PDB entry 8CPD | electron microscopy, 3.46 A resolution | chains A and B of the 4 polymer chains in the assembly

Chain A (and B):
Name: RAF proto-oncogene serine/threonine-protein kinase
Organism: Homo sapiens
Notes: EC 2.7.11.1; chain B of this document is another copy of the same molecule, construct and numbering; everything in this record applies to it too
UniProtKB: P04049 (RAF1_HUMAN); numbering as in UniProt (aligned over 1-648)
Amino-acid sequence (648 residues; numbered 1 to 648; the number before each row is that of its first residue):
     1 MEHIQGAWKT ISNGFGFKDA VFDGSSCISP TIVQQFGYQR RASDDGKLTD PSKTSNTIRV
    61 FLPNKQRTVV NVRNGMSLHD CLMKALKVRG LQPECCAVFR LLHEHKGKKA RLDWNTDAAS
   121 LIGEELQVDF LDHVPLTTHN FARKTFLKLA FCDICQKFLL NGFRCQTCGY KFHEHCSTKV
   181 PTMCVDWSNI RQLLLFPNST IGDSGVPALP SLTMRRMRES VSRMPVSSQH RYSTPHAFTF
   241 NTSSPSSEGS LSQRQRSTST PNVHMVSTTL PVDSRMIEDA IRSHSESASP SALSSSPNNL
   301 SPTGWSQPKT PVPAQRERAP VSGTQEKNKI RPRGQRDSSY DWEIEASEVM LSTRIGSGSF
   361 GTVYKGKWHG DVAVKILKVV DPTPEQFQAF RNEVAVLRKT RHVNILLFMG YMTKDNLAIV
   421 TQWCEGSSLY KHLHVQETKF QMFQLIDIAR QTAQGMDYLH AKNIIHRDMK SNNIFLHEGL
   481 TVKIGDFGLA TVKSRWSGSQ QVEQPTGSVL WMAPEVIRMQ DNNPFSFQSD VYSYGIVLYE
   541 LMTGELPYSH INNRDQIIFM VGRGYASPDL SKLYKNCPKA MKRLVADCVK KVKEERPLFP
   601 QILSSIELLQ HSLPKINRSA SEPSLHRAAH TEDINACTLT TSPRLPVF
Unresolved in the structure: 1-340, 357-361, 494-505, 627-648
Construct notes: engineered mutation D341 (Tyr in P04049)
Modified positions: S621 (phosphoserine; SEP)
Curated features (UniProtKB/Swiss-Prot):
  - zinc finger: T138 to C184 (Phorbol-ester/DAG-type)
  - region: R331 to V349 (Interaction with PEBP1/RKIP)
  - active site: D468 (Proton acceptor)
  - binding site (Zn(2+)): H139, C152, C155, C165, C168, H173, C176, C184
  - binding site (ATP): I355 to V363, K375
  - modified residue: S29 (Phosphoserine), S43 (Phosphoserine), S252 (Phosphoserine), S259 (Phosphoserine), T268 (Phosphothreonine), T269 (Phosphothreonine), S289 (Phosphoserine), S296 (Phosphoserine), S301 (Phosphoserine), S338 (Phosphoserine), S339 (Phosphoserine), Y340 (Phosphotyrosine), S471 (Phosphoserine), T491 (Phosphothreonine), S494 (Phosphoserine), S499 (Phosphoserine), R563 (Symmetric dimethylarginine), S621 (Phosphoserine), S642 (Phosphoserine)
  - natural variant: A237 (A237T: In CMD1NN), R256 (R256S: In NS5), S257 (S257L: In NS5 and LPRD2), S259 (S259A: In an ovarian serous carcinoma sample; S259F: In NS5), T260 (T260I: In hypertrophic cardiomyopathy; uncertain significance; T260R: In NS5), P261 (P261A: In NS5; P261L: In NS5; P261S: In NS5), V263 (V263A: In NS5), T310 (T310A: In CMD1NN), P332 (P332A: In CMD1NN), Q335 (Q335H: In a lung adenocarcinoma sample), D486 (D486G: In NS5; D486N: In NS5), T491 (T491I: In NS5; T491R: In NS5), 5 further natural variant entries in UniProt
  - mutagenesis: S338 to S339 (Reduced kinase activity; when associated with 340-D-D-341; Non-inhibited by PPP5C. Constitutively active and non-inhibited by PPP5C; when associated with 340-D-D-341), K375 (K375W: Catalytically inactive), T491 (T491D: Increased kinase activity but can still be inhibited by PPP5C; when associated with D-494), S494 (S494D: Increased kinase activity but can still be inhibited by PPP5C; when associated with D-491), R563 (R563K: Loss of methylation. Increased stability and catalytic activity in response to EGF treatment)

How chain A and chain B interact:
Residue-residue contacts (57):
  W342(A) - R398(B)
  W342(A) - K399(B)
  W342(A) - R401(B)
  W342(A) - Y458(B)
  W342(A) - K462(B)
  I344(A) - K462(B)
  K367(A) - L603(B)
  K367(A) - E607(B)  salt bridge
  W368(A) - Y458(B)  hydrophobic
  W368(A) - K462(B)
  H369(A) - H402(B)  hydrogen bond (backbone-side chain)
  H369(A) - Q454(B)
  H369(A) - Y458(B)
  H369(A) - A461(B)
  G370(A) - Q454(B)
  L397(A) - R401(B)  hydrogen bond (backbone-side chain)
  R398(A) - W342(B)
  R398(A) - R401(B)  hydrogen bond (backbone-side chain)
  K399(A) - W342(B)
  T400(A) - R401(B)  hydrogen bond (backbone-side chain)
  R401(A) - W342(B)
  R401(A) - L397(B)  hydrogen bond (side chain-backbone)
  R401(A) - R398(B)  hydrogen bond (side chain-backbone)
  R401(A) - T400(B)  hydrogen bond (side chain-backbone)
  R401(A) - R401(B)
  R401(A) - L407(B)
  R401(A) - F408(B)
  R401(A) - M409(B)
  H402(A) - H369(B)  hydrogen bond (side chain-backbone)
  H402(A) - L407(B)
  H402(A) - M409(B)
  V403(A) - M409(B)
  V403(A) - Q422(B)
  L407(A) - R401(B)
  L407(A) - H402(B)
  L407(A) - L407(B)  hydrophobic
  F408(A) - R401(B)
  M409(A) - R401(B)
  M409(A) - H402(B)
  M409(A) - V403(B)
  Q422(A) - V403(B)
  Q454(A) - H369(B)
  Q454(A) - G370(B)
  Y458(A) - W342(B)
  Y458(A) - W368(B)  hydrophobic
  Y458(A) - H369(B)
  A461(A) - H369(B)
  K462(A) - W342(B)
  K462(A) - I344(B)
  K462(A) - W368(B)
  E478(A) - E478(B)
  E478(A) - G479(B)
  E478(A) - T481(B)  hydrogen bond
  G479(A) - E478(B)  hydrogen bond (backbone-side chain)
  T481(A) - E478(B)
  L603(A) - K367(B)
  E607(A) - K367(B)  salt bridge
Interface residues without a listed pair, chain A (29 interface residues in all): D371, D457, H477
Interface residues without a listed pair, chain B (28 interface residues in all): D371, D457

In short:
29 residues of chain A face 28 of chain B across their interface, with 10 hydrogen bonds and 2 salt bridges.
Among the polar pairs are K367(A)-E607(B), H369(A)-H402(B) and L397(A)-R401(B).
Both chains are RAF proto-oncogene serine/threonine-protein kinase (Homo sapiens). Entry 8CPD (Cryo-EM
structure of CRaf dimer with 14:3:3) was determined by electron microscopy (same publication as 8CHF).
